PDB entry 6VSC | electron microscopy, 2.60 A resolution | chains X and Y of the 5 polymer chains in the assembly

# Chain X (and Y)
Protein: HemQ
From: Geobacillus sp. (strain Y412MC52)
Notes: EC 1.11.1.-; chain Y of this document is another copy of the same molecule, construct and numbering; everything in this record applies to it too
UniProt: A0A0E0TGF4 (A0A0E0TGF4_GEOS2); residues 1-248 here = UniProt positions 1-248
Amino-acid sequence (248 residues; row label = number of the first residue in the row):
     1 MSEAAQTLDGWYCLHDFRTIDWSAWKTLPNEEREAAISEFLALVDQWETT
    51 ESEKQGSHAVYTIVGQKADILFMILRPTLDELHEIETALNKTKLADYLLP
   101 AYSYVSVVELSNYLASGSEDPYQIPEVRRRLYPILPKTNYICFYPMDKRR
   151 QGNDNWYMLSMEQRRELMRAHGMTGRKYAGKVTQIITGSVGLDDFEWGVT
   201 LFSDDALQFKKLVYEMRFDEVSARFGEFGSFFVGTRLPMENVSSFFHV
Disordered / not traced: 1-3, 111-120
Sequence notes: conflict Thr235 (Ile in A0A0E0TGF4)

# Interface between chain X and chain Y
Residue-residue contacts - 77 pairs, chain X then chain Y:
  Ala4(X) - Tyr214(Y)  hydrophobic
  Ala4(X) - Phe218(Y)  hydrophobic
  Thr7(X) - Lys210(Y)
  Asp9(X) - Leu207(Y)
  Asp9(X) - Lys210(Y)  salt bridge
  Tyr12(X) - Asp205(Y)
  Tyr12(X) - Leu207(Y)
  Asp16(X) - Gln66(Y)  hydrogen bond
  Phe17(X) - Gln66(Y)  hydrogen bond (backbone-side chain)
  Arg18(X) - Gln66(Y)
  Leu79(X) - Val64(Y)  hydrophobic
  Leu79(X) - Tyr140(Y)  hydrophobic
  Leu79(X) - Ala206(Y)  hydrophobic
  Leu79(X) - Val233(Y)  hydrophobic
  Asp80(X) - Tyr140(Y)  hydrogen bond
  His83(X) - Thr62(Y)
  His83(X) - Phe245(Y)
  Glu86(X) - Ile63(Y)
  Glu86(X) - Val64(Y)
  Glu86(X) - Gly65(Y)  hydrogen bond (side chain-backbone)
  Glu86(X) - Asp69(Y)
  Thr87(X) - Phe245(Y)
  Asn90(X) - Trp22(Y)
  Asn90(X) - Lys26(Y)
  Lys91(X) - Trp22(Y)
  Lys91(X) - Lys26(Y)
  Lys91(X) - Ser244(Y)
  Lys91(X) - Phe245(Y)  hydrogen bond (side chain-backbone)
  Lys91(X) - His247(Y)  hydrogen bond (side chain-backbone)
  Lys91(X) - Val248(Y)
  Thr92(X) - Lys26(Y)  hydrogen bond (backbone-side chain)
  Lys93(X) - Lys26(Y)
  Asp96(X) - Ser23(Y)
  Asp96(X) - Lys26(Y)  salt bridge
  Pro100(X) - Gln66(Y)
  Ala101(X) - Gln66(Y)  hydrogen bond (backbone-side chain)
  Tyr102(X) - Gln66(Y)  hydrogen bond (backbone-side chain)
  Ser103(X) - Gly65(Y)
  Ser103(X) - Gln66(Y)  hydrogen bond (side chain-backbone)
  Val107(X) - Leu207(Y)  hydrophobic
  Val107(X) - Lys210(Y)
  Glu109(X) - Lys210(Y)
  Arg150(X) - Arg149(Y)  hydrogen bond (backbone-side chain)
  Arg150(X) - Arg217(Y)
  Arg150(X) - Ser222(Y)  hydrogen bond (side chain-backbone)
  Arg150(X) - Ala223(Y)  hydrogen bond (side chain-backbone)
  Arg150(X) - Gly226(Y)  hydrogen bond (side chain-backbone)
  Arg150(X) - Phe228(Y)
  Gln151(X) - Gln151(Y)
  Gly152(X) - Asp154(Y)
  Asn155(X) - Ala223(Y)  hydrogen bond (side chain-backbone)
  Asn155(X) - Arg224(Y)
  Tyr157(X) - Tyr214(Y)
  Tyr157(X) - Arg217(Y)
  Tyr157(X) - Phe218(Y)  hydrophobic
  Tyr157(X) - Ala223(Y)  hydrophobic
  Met158(X) - Glu220(Y)
  Met158(X) - Ala223(Y)  hydrophobic
  Met158(X) - Arg224(Y)
  Arg164(X) - Phe218(Y)
  Gly188(X) - Lys210(Y)
  Val190(X) - Lys210(Y)
  Val190(X) - Val213(Y)
  Val190(X) - Tyr214(Y)  hydrophobic
  Gly191(X) - Cys142(Y)
  Gly191(X) - Phe209(Y)
  Gly191(X) - Phe231(Y)
  Gly191(X) - Val233(Y)
  Leu192(X) - Ala206(Y)
  Leu192(X) - Val233(Y)
  Asp193(X) - Lys67(Y)  salt bridge
  Asp193(X) - Phe231(Y)
  Asp194(X) - Lys67(Y)  salt bridge
  Asp194(X) - Ser230(Y)  hydrogen bond
  Asp194(X) - Phe231(Y)  hydrogen bond (side chain-backbone)
  Glu196(X) - Arg217(Y)  salt bridge
  Trp197(X) - Tyr214(Y)
Other interface residues (no listed pair), chain X (43 interface residues in all): Ala5, Leu14, Leu82, Val105, Ser189
Other interface residues (no listed pair), chain Y (41 interface residues in all): Asn153, Glu215, Glu227, Thr235

# Summary
43 residues of chain X face 41 of chain Y across their interface, with 17 hydrogen bonds and 5 salt bridges.
Among the polar pairs are Asp9(X)-Lys210(Y), Asp96(X)-Lys26(Y) and Asp193(X)-Lys67(Y).
Chain X and chain Y are both HemQ (Geobacillus sp. (strain Y412MC52)); the structure, Single particle
reconstruction of HemQ from Geobacillus based on data acquired in the presence of substantial ..., was
determined by electron microscopy together with 6VRS and 6VSA from the same study.
